7SCN - chains A and C of the 12 polymer chains in the assembly; structure by electron microscopy, 3.02 A resolution.

# Chain A (and C)
Name: Hemagglutinin HA1 chain
Organism: Influenza A virus (strain A/New Zealand:South Canterbury/35/2000 H1N1)
Notes: chain C of this document is another copy of the same molecule, construct and numbering; everything in this record applies to it too
UniProt: Q289M7 (HEMA_I00A1); residues 5-326 here correspond to UniProt positions 18-339 (UniProt number = residue number + 13)
Amino-acid sequence (322 residues; numbered 5 to 326; the number before each row is that of its first residue):
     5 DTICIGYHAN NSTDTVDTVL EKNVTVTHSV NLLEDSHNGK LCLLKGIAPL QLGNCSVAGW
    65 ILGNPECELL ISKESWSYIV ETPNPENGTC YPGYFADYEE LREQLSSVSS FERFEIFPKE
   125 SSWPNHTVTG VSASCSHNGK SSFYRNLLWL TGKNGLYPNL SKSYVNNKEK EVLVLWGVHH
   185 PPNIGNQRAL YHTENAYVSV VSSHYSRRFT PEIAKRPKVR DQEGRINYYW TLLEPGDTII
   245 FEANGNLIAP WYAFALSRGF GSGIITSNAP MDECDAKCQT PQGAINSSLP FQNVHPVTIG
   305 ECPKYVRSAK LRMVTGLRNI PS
Disordered / not traced: 5
Cystine bridges: C46-C278, C59-C71, C94-C139, C282-C306
Covalent attachments: N-acetylglucosamine (NAG) linked to N27, N58, N91, N129, N290
Differences from the reference sequence: conflict V169 (Ala182 in Q289M7), N190 (Asp203 in Q289M7), D225 (Asn238 in Q289M7), W255 (Arg268 in Q289M7)
Curated features (UniProtKB/Swiss-Prot):
  - glycosylation (N-linked (GlcNAc...) asparagine): N14, N15, N27, N58, N91, N129, N163, N290

# How chain A and chain C interact
Contacting residue pairs (11):
  E216(A) - R212(C)
  A218(A) - S203(C)
  A218(A) - E246(C)
  K219(A) - V205(C)
  K219(A) - I244(C)
  K219(A) - E246(C)  hydrogen bond (backbone-side chain)
  R220(A) - I244(C)
  P221(A) - S207(C)
  P221(A) - T242(C)
  P221(A) - I244(C)
  V223(A) - S207(C)
Other interface residues (no listed pair), chain A (8 interface residues in all): K222, R229
Other interface residues (no listed pair), chain C (10 interface residues in all): S206, S210, D241

# Summary
Chain A and chain C form an interface of 8 and 10 residues respectively; the contacts include 1 hydrogen bond.
The hydrogen-bonded pair is K219(A)-E246(C). N-acetylglucosamine is covalently linked to N27(A), N58(A),
N91(A), N129(A) and N290(A).
Both chains are Hemagglutinin HA1 chain (Influenza A virus (strain A/New Zealand:South Canterbury/35/2000
H1N1)). Entry 7SCN (Structure of H1 NC99 influenza hemagglutinin bound to Fab 310-63E6) was determined by
electron microscopy.
